PDB entry 2I57 | X-ray diffraction, 1.97 A resolution | chains A and C of the 4 polymer chains in the assembly

== Chain A (and C) ==
Name: L-rhamnose isomerase
Organism: Pseudomonas stutzeri
Notes: EC 5.3.1.14; chain C of this document is another copy of the same molecule, construct and numbering; everything in this record applies to it too
UniProt: Q75WH8 (Q75WH8_PSEST); residues 1-430 here = UniProt positions 1-430
Sequence (438 residues; row label = number of the first residue in the row):
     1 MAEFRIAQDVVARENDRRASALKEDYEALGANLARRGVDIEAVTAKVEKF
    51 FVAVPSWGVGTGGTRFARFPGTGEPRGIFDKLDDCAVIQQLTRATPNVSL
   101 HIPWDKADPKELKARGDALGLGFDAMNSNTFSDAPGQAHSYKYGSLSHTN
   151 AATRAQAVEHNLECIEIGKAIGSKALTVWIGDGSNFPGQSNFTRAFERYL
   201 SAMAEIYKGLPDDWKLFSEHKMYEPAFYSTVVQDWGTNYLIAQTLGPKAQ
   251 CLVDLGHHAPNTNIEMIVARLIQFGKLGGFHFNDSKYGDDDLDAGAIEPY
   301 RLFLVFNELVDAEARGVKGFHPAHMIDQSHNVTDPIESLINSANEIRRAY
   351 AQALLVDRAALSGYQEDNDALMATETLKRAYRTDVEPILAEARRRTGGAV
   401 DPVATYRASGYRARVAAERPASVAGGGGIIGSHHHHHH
Disordered / not traced: 1-3, 423-438 (chain C: 1-2, 429-438)
Differences from the reference sequence: engineered mutation N150 (Asp in Q75WH8); cloning artifact (431-432); expression tag (433-438)
Bound ions: Zn2+ site 1: E219, D254, H281, D327 (together with D-allose); Zn2+ site 2: H257, D289 (together with D-allose)
Ligand contacts: D-allose (AOS): W57, H101, W104, F131, W179, E219, K221, D254, H257, H281, D289, D327

== How chain A and chain C interact ==
Pairs across the interface (106):
  Y143(A) - N368(C)
  H148(A) - N368(C)
  T149(A) - Q365(C)
  T149(A) - E366(C)  hydrogen bond (side chain-backbone)
  T149(A) - N368(C)  hydrogen bond
  F186(A) - A370(C)  hydrophobic
  F186(A) - T374(C)
  P187(A) - L304(C)  hydrophobic
  P187(A) - T374(C)  hydrogen bond (backbone-side chain)
  P187(A) - L377(C)
  G188(A) - L361(C)
  G188(A) - Q365(C)  hydrogen bond (backbone-side chain)
  G188(A) - A373(C)
  G188(A) - L377(C)
  Q189(A) - Q365(C)
  Q189(A) - A370(C)
  Q189(A) - A373(C)
  S190(A) - Q365(C)
  N191(A) - D311(C)
  N191(A) - R315(C)
  N191(A) - Q365(C)
  F192(A) - E265(C)
  F192(A) - M266(C)  hydrophobic
  F192(A) - A269(C)  hydrophobic
  F192(A) - R270(C)  hydrogen bond (backbone-side chain)
  F192(A) - E308(C)
  T193(A) - A269(C)
  T193(A) - Q273(C)
  R194(A) - R315(C)
  F196(A) - R270(C)
  F196(A) - Q273(C)
  F196(A) - F274(C)  hydrophobic
  E197(A) - Q273(C)
  M222(A) - P260(C)
  M222(A) - N261(C)
  M222(A) - T262(C)
  Y228(A) - N263(C)  hydrogen bond (backbone-side chain)
  Y228(A) - E265(C)  hydrogen bond
  Y228(A) - L304(C)
  S229(A) - N263(C)
  S229(A) - M266(C)
  T230(A) - M266(C)
  V231(A) - R270(C)  hydrogen bond (backbone-side chain)
  Q233(A) - M266(C)  hydrogen bond
  D234(A) - W235(C)  hydrogen bond
  W235(A) - D234(C)  hydrogen bond
  W235(A) - G236(C)
  W235(A) - T237(C)
  W235(A) - L240(C)  hydrophobic
  G236(A) - W235(C)
  T237(A) - W235(C)
  T237(A) - R270(C)  hydrogen bond
  Y239(A) - L240(C)  hydrophobic
  L240(A) - W235(C)  hydrophobic
  L240(A) - Y239(C)  hydrophobic
  L240(A) - F274(C)  hydrophobic
  A259(A) - A259(C)  hydrophobic
  A259(A) - P260(C)
  P260(A) - M222(C)
  P260(A) - A259(C)
  P260(A) - P260(C)
  N261(A) - M222(C)
  T262(A) - M222(C)
  N263(A) - Y228(C)  hydrogen bond (side chain-backbone)
  N263(A) - S229(C)
  E265(A) - F192(C)
  E265(A) - Y228(C)  hydrogen bond
  M266(A) - F192(C)  hydrophobic
  M266(A) - S229(C)
  M266(A) - T230(C)
  M266(A) - Q233(C)  hydrogen bond
  A269(A) - F192(C)  hydrophobic
  A269(A) - T193(C)
  R270(A) - F192(C)  hydrogen bond (side chain-backbone)
  R270(A) - F196(C)
  R270(A) - V231(C)  hydrogen bond (side chain-backbone)
  R270(A) - T237(C)  hydrogen bond
  Q273(A) - T193(C)
  Q273(A) - F196(C)
  Q273(A) - E197(C)
  F274(A) - F196(C)  hydrophobic
  F274(A) - L240(C)  hydrophobic
  Y300(A) - P187(C)
  L304(A) - P187(C)  hydrophobic
  L304(A) - Y228(C)
  E308(A) - F192(C)
  D311(A) - N191(C)  hydrogen bond
  R315(A) - T193(C)
  R315(A) - R194(C)
  L361(A) - G188(C)
  Q365(A) - T149(C)
  Q365(A) - G188(C)  hydrogen bond (side chain-backbone)
  Q365(A) - Q189(C)
  Q365(A) - S190(C)
  Q365(A) - N191(C)
  E366(A) - T149(C)  hydrogen bond (backbone-side chain)
  N368(A) - Y143(C)
  N368(A) - H148(C)
  N368(A) - T149(C)  hydrogen bond
  A370(A) - Q189(C)
  A373(A) - G188(C)
  A373(A) - Q189(C)
  T374(A) - F186(C)
  T374(A) - P187(C)  hydrogen bond (side chain-backbone)
  L377(A) - P187(C)
  L377(A) - G188(C)
Interface residues without a listed pair, chain A (54 interface residues in all): R198, L200, T244, S362
Interface residues without a listed pair, chain C (52 interface residues in all): L200, T244, Y300

== Summary ==
54 residues of chain A face 52 of chain C across their interface; the contacts include 23 hydrogen bonds.
Among the polar pairs are T149(A)-E366(C), T149(A)-N368(C) and P187(A)-T374(C). Bound to chain A: D-allose.
E219(A), D254(A), H281(A) and D327(A) coordinate Zn2+ site 1.
Chain A and chain C are both L-rhamnose isomerase (Pseudomonas stutzeri); the structure, Crystal Structure of
L-Rhamnose Isomerase from Pseudomonas stutzeri in Complex with D-Allose, was determined by X-ray diffraction
(same publication as 2HCV and 2I56).
